1G3C - chain A; structure by X-ray diffraction, 1.80 A resolution.

== Chain A ==
Molecule: Beta-trypsin
Organism: Bos taurus
Notes: EC 3.4.21.4; fragment: mature enzyme
Reference sequence: P00760 (TRY1_BOVIN); numbering as in UniProt; present here: 11-34, 37-66, 69-125, 127-130, 132-204, 2 more blocks
Sequence (228 residues; numbered 11 to 245 plus 4 insertion-coded residues; 11 numbers in that range are skipped by the numbering (no residue carries them; nothing is unmodelled there); the number before each row is that of its first residue):
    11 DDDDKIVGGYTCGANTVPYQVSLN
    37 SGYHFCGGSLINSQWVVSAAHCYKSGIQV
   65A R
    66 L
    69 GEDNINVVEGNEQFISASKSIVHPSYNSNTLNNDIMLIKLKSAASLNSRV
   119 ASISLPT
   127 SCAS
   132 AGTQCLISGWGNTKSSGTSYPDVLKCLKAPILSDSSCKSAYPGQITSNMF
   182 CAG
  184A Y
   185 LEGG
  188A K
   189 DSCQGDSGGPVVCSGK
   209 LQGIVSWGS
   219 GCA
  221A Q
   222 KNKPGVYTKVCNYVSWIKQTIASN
Not modelled in the structure: 11-15
Curated features (UniProtKB/Swiss-Prot):
  - binding site (substrate): Asp-194, Ser-195
Disulfide bonds: Cys-22/Cys-157, Cys-42/Cys-58, Cys-128/Cys-232, Cys-136/Cys-201, Cys-168/Cys-182, Cys-191/Cys-220
Bound ions: Ca2+: Glu-70, Asn-72, Val-75, Glu-80
Ligand contacts:
  - 109 (2-(4-carbamimidoyl-2-hydroxy-benzylamino)-propionic acid), molecule 1: His-57, Leu-99, Asp-189, Ser-190, Cys-191, Gln-192, Ser-195, Val-213, Ser-214, Trp-215, Gly-216, Gly-219, Cys-220, Gly-226, Tyr-228
  - 109, molecule 2: Asn-97, Thr-98, Leu-99, Gln-175, Gln-192, Trp-215, Gly-216, Gly-219

== Summary ==
Ligands of chain A: compound 109. Glu-70, Asn-72, Val-75 and Glu-80 coordinate Ca2+. UniProt lists
substrate-binding residues Asp-194 and Ser-195.
Chain A is Beta-trypsin (Bos taurus); the structure, Bovine beta-trypsin bound to para-amidino schiff base
iron(iii) chelate, was determined by X-ray diffraction (same publication as 1G3B, 1G3D and 1G3E).
